8Q1W - chains A and C of the 3 polymer chains in the assembly; structure by X-ray diffraction, 1.80 A resolution.

== Chain A (and C) ==
Molecule: Putative lipoprotein
Source organism: Teredinibacter turnerae
Notes: chain C of this document is another copy of the same molecule, construct and numbering; everything in this record applies to it too
Reference sequence: C5BNC6 (C5BNC6_TERTT); residues 1-81 here correspond to UniProt positions 221-301 (UniProt number = residue number + 220)
Chain sequence (89 residues; row label = number of the first residue in the row):
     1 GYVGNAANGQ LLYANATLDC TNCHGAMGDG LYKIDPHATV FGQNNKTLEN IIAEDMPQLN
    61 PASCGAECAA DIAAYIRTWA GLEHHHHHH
Disordered / not traced: 1, 82-89 (chain C: 1, 81-89)
Differences from the reference sequence: conflict Asp19 (Asn239 in C5BNC6), Asn22 (Thr242 in C5BNC6), Asp29 (Glu249 in C5BNC6), Leu59 (Ile279 in C5BNC6); expression tag (82-89)
Cystine bridges: Cys64-Cys68
Metal / ion sites: heme c Fe: His24, Met56; Na+: Ile52, Ala53, Met56, Pro61, Cys64
Ligand contacts: heme c (HEC): Tyr13, Leu18, Asp19, Cys20, Cys23, His24, Tyr32, Lys33, Ile34, Phe41, Leu48, Ile51, Ile52, Met56, Pro57, Gln58, Ile72, Ile76
What the authors report for this chain:
  - heme c coordination: His24, Met56

== Interface between chain A and chain C ==
Residue-residue contacts (11):
  Ala26(A) with Leu11(C); Ala14(C), hydrophobic
  Met27(A) with Leu11(C); Leu12(C), hydrophobic; Asn15(C), hydrogen bond
  Asp29(A) with Asn15(C), hydrogen bond; Thr17(C), hydrogen bond (backbone-side chain)
  Gly30(A) with Ala16(C)
  Lys33(A) with Thr17(C)
  Tyr75(A) with Leu11(C)
  Trp79(A) with Leu11(C)
Also at the interface, not in a pair above, chain A (10 interface residues in all): Gln10, Gly25, Gly81
Also at the interface, not in a pair above, chain C (8 interface residues in all): Asn8, Gln10

== In short ==
10 residues of chain A face 8 of chain C across their interface; the contacts include 3 hydrogen bonds. Among
the polar pairs are Met27(A)-Asn15(C), Asp29(A)-Asn15(C) and Asp29(A)-Thr17(C). Bound to chain A: heme c. The
heme c Fe site is built by His24(A) and Met56(A). From the paper: heme c coordination by His24(A) and
Met56(A).
Both chains are Putative lipoprotein (Teredinibacter turnerae). Entry 8Q1W (TtX183B - A c-type cytochrome
domain from the Teredinibacter turnerae protein TERTU_2913) was determined by X-ray diffraction together with
8Q1V, 8Q28, 8Q29 and 8Q2A from the same study.
